9JXQ - chains A and C of the 4 polymer chains in the assembly; structure by electron microscopy, 3.44 A resolution.

== Chain A ==
Name: Solute carrier family 53 member 1
From: Homo sapiens
UniProt: Q9UBH6 (S53A1_HUMAN); residue numbers follow UniProt; this construct covers 1-655
Chain sequence (655 residues; row label = number of the first residue in the row):
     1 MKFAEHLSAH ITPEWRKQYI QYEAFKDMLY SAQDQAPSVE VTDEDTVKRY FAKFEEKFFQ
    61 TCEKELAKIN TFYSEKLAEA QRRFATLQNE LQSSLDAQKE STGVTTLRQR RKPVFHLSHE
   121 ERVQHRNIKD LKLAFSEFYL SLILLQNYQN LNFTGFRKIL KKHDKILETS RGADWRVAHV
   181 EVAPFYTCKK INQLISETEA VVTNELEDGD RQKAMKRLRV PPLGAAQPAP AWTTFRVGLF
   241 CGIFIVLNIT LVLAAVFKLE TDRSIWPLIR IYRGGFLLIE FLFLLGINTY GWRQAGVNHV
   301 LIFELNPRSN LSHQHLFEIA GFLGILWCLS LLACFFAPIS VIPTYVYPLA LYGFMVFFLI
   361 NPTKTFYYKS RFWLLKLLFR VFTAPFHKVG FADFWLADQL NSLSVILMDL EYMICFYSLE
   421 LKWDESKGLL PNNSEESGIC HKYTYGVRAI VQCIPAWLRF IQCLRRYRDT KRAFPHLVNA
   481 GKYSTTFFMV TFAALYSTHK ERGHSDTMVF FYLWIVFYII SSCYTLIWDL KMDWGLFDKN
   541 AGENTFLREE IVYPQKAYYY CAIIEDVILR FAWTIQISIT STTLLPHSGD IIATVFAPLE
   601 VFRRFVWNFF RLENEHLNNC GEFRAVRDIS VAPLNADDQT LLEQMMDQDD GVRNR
Disordered / not traced: 101-125, 422-442
Swiss-Prot annotation at these positions:
  - region: Lys158 to Lys165 (Important for inositol polyphosphate binding)
  - binding site (phosphate): Asp398, Asn401, Lys482, Tyr483, Arg570, Arg603, Arg604
  - site: Trp573 (Gating residue for phosphate transport)
  - natural variant: Ser136 (S136N: In IBGC6), Leu140 (L140P: In IBGC6), Leu145 (L145P: In IBGC6), Leu218 (L218S: In IBGC6), Arg459 (R459C: In IBGC6), Asn619 (N619D: In IBGC6), Ile629 (I629S: In IBGC6)
  - mutagenesis: Tyr22 (Y22A: Decreases phosphate efflux), Lys158 (K158A: Decreases phosphate efflux. Decreases phosphate efflux; when associated with A-161 and A-165), Lys161 (K161A: Decreases phosphate efflux; when associated with A-158 and A-165), Lys165 (K165A: Decreases phosphate efflux; when associated with A-158 and A-161), Arg211 (R211E: Increases phosphate efflux; when associated with E-219), Arg219 (R219E: Increases phosphate efflux; when associated with E-211), Phe235 (F235G: Decreases phosphate efflux), Gly238 (G238F: Monomeric; decreases phosphate efflux), Leu239 (L239G: Decreases phosphate efflux), Gly242 (G242F: Monomeric; decreases phosphate efflux), Arg270 (R270A: Decreases phosphate efflux), Arg273 (R273A: Decreases phosphate efflux), 20 further mutagenesis entries in UniProt

== Chain C ==
Name: Kinase D-interacting substrate of 220 kDa
From: Homo sapiens
UniProt: Q9ULH0 (KDIS_HUMAN); residues 31-426 here = UniProt positions 31-426
Chain sequence (396 residues; row label = number of the first residue in the row):
    31 VDERNECGQT PLMIAAEQGN LEIVKELIKN GANCNLEDLD NWTALISASK EGHVHIVEEL
    91 LKCGVNLEHR DMGGWTALMW ACYKGRTDVV ELLLSHGANP SVTGLYSVYP IIWAAGRGHA
   151 DIVHLLLQNG AKVNCSDKYG TTPLVWAARK GHLECVKHLL AMGADVDQEG ANSMTALIVA
   211 VKGGYTQSVK EILKRNPNVN LTDKDGNTAL MIASKEGHTE IVQDLLDAGT YVNIPDRSGD
   271 TVLIGAVRGG HVEIVRALLQ KYADIDIRGQ DNKTALYWAV EKGNATMVRD ILQCNPDTEI
   331 CTKDGETPLI KATKMRNIEV VELLLDKGAK VSAVDKKGDT PLHIAIRGRS RKLAELLLRN
   391 PKDGRLLYRP NKAGETPYNI DCSHQKSILT QIFGAR
Disordered / not traced: 331-336

== How chain A and chain C interact ==
Residue-residue contacts - 41 pairs, chain A then chain C:
  Lys189(A) - Ser166(C)
  Lys189(A) - Asp167(C)
  Lys189(A) - Lys168(C)
  Lys189(A) - Gly170(C)
  Gln193(A) - Tyr169(C)
  Gln193(A) - Glu199(C)
  Gln193(A) - Gly200(C)
  Glu197(A) - Ser203(C)
  Ala200(A) - Lys234(C)
  Glu205(A) - Arg267(C)  salt bridge
  Ala636(A) - Tyr169(C)
  Asp637(A) - Tyr169(C)  hydrogen bond (backbone-side chain)
  Asp638(A) - Tyr169(C)  hydrogen bond (backbone-side chain)
  Asp638(A) - Ala201(C)
  Leu641(A) - Val138(C)  hydrophobic
  Leu641(A) - Asp167(C)
  Leu641(A) - Lys168(C)
  Leu641(A) - Trp176(C)  hydrophobic
  Leu642(A) - Arg179(C)
  Gln644(A) - Trp143(C)
  Met645(A) - Ile142(C)
  Met645(A) - Trp143(C)  hydrophobic
  Met645(A) - Gly146(C)
  Met645(A) - Arg147(C)  hydrogen bond (backbone-backbone)
  Met645(A) - Trp176(C)  hydrophobic
  Met646(A) - Arg147(C)
  Met646(A) - Arg179(C)
  Met646(A) - Lys180(C)
  Asp647(A) - Tyr113(C)  hydrogen bond (backbone-side chain)
  Gln648(A) - Tyr113(C)
  Asp649(A) - Tyr113(C)  hydrogen bond (backbone-side chain)
  Asp650(A) - Trp110(C)
  Val652(A) - Trp72(C)  hydrophobic
  Val652(A) - Met102(C)
  Val652(A) - Trp110(C)  hydrophobic
  Arg653(A) - Asp70(C)
  Arg653(A) - Trp72(C)
  Asn654(A) - Asp70(C)  hydrogen bond (backbone-side chain)
  Asn654(A) - Met102(C)
  Arg655(A) - Cys37(C)  hydrogen bond (side chain-backbone)
  Arg655(A) - Asp70(C)
Interface residues without a listed pair, chain A (24 interface residues in all): Leu95, Lys190, Asn204
Interface residues without a listed pair, chain C (30 interface residues in all): Glu36, Gln39, Trp105, Lys114, Gln198

== Overview ==
24 residues of chain A and 30 residues of chain C are in contact, with 7 hydrogen bonds and 1 salt bridge.
Polar pairs include Glu205(A)-Arg267(C), Asp637(A)-Tyr169(C) and Asp638(A)-Tyr169(C). UniProt lists 7
phosphate-binding residues and 33 mutagenesis sites on chain A.
Chain A is Solute carrier family 53 member 1 and chain C is Kinase D-interacting substrate of 220 kDa, both
from Homo sapiens; the structure, Complex of XPR1-KIDINS220, was determined by electron microscopy.
